PDB entry 3IBJ | X-ray diffraction, 3.02 A resolution | chains A and B

# Chain A (and B)
Name: cGMP-dependent 3', 5'-cyclic phosphodiesterase
Organism: Homo sapiens
Notes: EC 3.1.4.17; chain B of this document is another copy of the same molecule, construct and numbering; everything in this record applies to it too
Reference sequence: O00408 (PDE2A_HUMAN); numbering as in UniProt (aligned over 215-900)
Amino-acid sequence (691 residues; each row starts with the number of its first residue):
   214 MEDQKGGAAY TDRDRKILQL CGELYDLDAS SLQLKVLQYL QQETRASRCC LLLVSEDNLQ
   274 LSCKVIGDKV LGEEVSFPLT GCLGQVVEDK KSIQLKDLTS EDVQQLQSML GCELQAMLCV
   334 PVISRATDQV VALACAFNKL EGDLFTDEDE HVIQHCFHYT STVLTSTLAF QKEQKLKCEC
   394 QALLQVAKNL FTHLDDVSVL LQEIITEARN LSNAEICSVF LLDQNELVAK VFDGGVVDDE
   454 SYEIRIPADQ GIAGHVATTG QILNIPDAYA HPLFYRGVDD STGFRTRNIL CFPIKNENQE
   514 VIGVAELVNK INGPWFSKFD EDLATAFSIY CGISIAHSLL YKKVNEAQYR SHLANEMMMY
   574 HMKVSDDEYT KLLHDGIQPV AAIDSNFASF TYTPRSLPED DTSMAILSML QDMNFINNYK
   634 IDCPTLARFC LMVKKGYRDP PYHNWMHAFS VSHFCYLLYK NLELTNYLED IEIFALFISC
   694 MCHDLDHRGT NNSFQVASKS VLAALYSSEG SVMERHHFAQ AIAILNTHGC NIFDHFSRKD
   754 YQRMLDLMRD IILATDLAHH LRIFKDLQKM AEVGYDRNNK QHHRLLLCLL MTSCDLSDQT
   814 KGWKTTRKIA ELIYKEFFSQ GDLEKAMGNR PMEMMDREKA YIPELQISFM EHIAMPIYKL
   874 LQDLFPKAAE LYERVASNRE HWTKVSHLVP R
Not modelled in the structure: 214-222, 488-493, 840-850, 901-904 (chain B: 214-222, 445-453, 483-497, 705-711, 840-847)
Sequence notes: initiating methionine (214); expression tag (901-904)
Bound ions: Zn2+: His660, His696, Asp697, Asp808; Mg2+ near Asp697 (its only coordinating residue here)
Reported in the primary citation:
  - conformationally variable residues (loop rearrangement, order/disorder transition): Gly702 to Gly723, Phe830 to Pro856
  - self-association interface (contacts with another copy of this molecule): Glu559 to Met572, Tyr573

# Chain A / chain B interface
Contacting residue pairs (118; chain A residue first):
  Asp227(A) - Leu231(B)
  Arg228(A) - Thr224(B)
  Ile230(A) - Leu231(B)  hydrophobic
  Leu231(A) - Asp227(B)
  Leu231(A) - Ile230(B)  hydrophobic
  Leu231(A) - Leu231(B)  hydrophobic
  Leu231(A) - Tyr372(B)  hydrophobic
  Cys234(A) - Tyr372(B)
  Gly235(A) - His371(B)
  Gly235(A) - Tyr372(B)
  Leu237(A) - Thr375(B)  hydrogen bond (backbone-side chain)
  Tyr238(A) - Arg338(B)
  Tyr238(A) - Ala339(B)
  Tyr238(A) - Thr375(B)
  Leu240(A) - Ala339(B)  hydrophobic
  Leu240(A) - Thr340(B)
  Arg338(A) - Gly235(B)  hydrogen bond (side chain-backbone)
  Arg338(A) - Tyr238(B)
  Ala339(A) - Tyr238(B)
  Tyr372(A) - Leu231(B)
  Tyr372(A) - Gly235(B)
  Thr375(A) - Leu237(B)
  Thr375(A) - Tyr238(B)
  Thr375(A) - Val376(B)
  Val376(A) - Thr375(B)
  Val376(A) - Val376(B)  hydrophobic
  Ser379(A) - Ser379(B)  hydrogen bond
  Ala382(A) - Phe383(B)  hydrophobic
  Phe383(A) - Ala382(B)  hydrophobic
  Phe383(A) - Phe383(B)  hydrophobic
  Phe383(A) - Glu386(B)
  Glu386(A) - Phe383(B)
  Glu386(A) - Glu386(B)
  Glu386(A) - Gln387(B)
  Glu386(A) - Lys390(B)
  Gln387(A) - Glu386(B)
  Leu389(A) - Lys390(B)
  Lys390(A) - Glu386(B)  salt bridge
  Lys390(A) - Leu389(B)
  Lys390(A) - Lys390(B)
  Cys393(A) - Cys393(B)  hydrophobic
  Cys393(A) - Gln394(B)
  Leu397(A) - Cys393(B)  hydrophobic
  Leu397(A) - Leu397(B)  hydrophobic
  Leu397(A) - Tyr543(B)  hydrogen bond (backbone-side chain)
  Lys401(A) - Ile542(B)
  Phe404(A) - Phe404(B)  hydrophobic
  Phe404(A) - Ile546(B)
  Thr405(A) - Glu510(B)
  Thr405(A) - Ile546(B)
  Asp451(A) - Lys752(B)  salt bridge
  Asp452(A) - Ser750(B)  hydrogen bond
  Asp452(A) - Lys752(B)
  Asp452(A) - Asp753(B)
  Glu453(A) - Ser750(B)
  Glu510(A) - Thr405(B)
  Ile542(A) - Lys401(B)
  Tyr543(A) - Leu397(B)  hydrogen bond (side chain-backbone)
  Ile546(A) - Phe404(B)
  Ile546(A) - Thr405(B)
  His550(A) - Leu407(B)
  His550(A) - His550(B)  hydrogen bond
  His550(A) - Tyr554(B)
  Leu553(A) - Tyr554(B)
  Tyr554(A) - His550(B)
  Tyr554(A) - Leu553(B)
  Tyr554(A) - Tyr554(B)  hydrophobic
  Val557(A) - Tyr554(B)  hydrophobic
  Val557(A) - Asn558(B)
  Glu559(A) - Arg751(B)  salt bridge
  Ala560(A) - Gln561(B)
  Gln561(A) - Val557(B)
  Gln561(A) - Gln561(B)
  Gln561(A) - Ser564(B)
  Tyr562(A) - Arg751(B)
  Arg563(A) - Asn739(B)
  Arg563(A) - Asn744(B)
  Arg563(A) - Asp747(B)  salt bridge
  Arg563(A) - Tyr754(B)  hydrogen bond (backbone-side chain)
  Ser564(A) - Asn739(B)
  Leu566(A) - Tyr754(B)  hydrophobic
  Leu566(A) - Gln755(B)
  Leu566(A) - Leu758(B)  hydrophobic
  Ala567(A) - Ile735(B)  hydrophobic
  Glu569(A) - Gln755(B)  hydrogen bond
  Met570(A) - Phe731(B)  hydrophobic
  Met570(A) - Gln755(B)
  Met570(A) - Leu758(B)
  Met570(A) - Arg762(B)
  Met571(A) - Phe731(B)  hydrophobic
  Tyr573(A) - Arg728(B)
  Arg701(A) - Arg728(B)
  Ala716(A) - Asp835(B)
  Ser721(A) - Asp835(B)
  Val725(A) - Met726(B)  hydrophobic
  Met726(A) - Val725(B)  hydrophobic
  Arg728(A) - Tyr573(B)
  Arg728(A) - Arg701(B)
  Ala732(A) - Met571(B)  hydrophobic
  Ile735(A) - Ala567(B)  hydrophobic
  Asn744(A) - Arg563(B)
  Asp747(A) - Arg563(B)  salt bridge
  Arg751(A) - Glu559(B)  salt bridge
  Arg751(A) - Tyr562(B)
  Tyr754(A) - Arg563(B)
  Gln755(A) - Leu566(B)
  Leu758(A) - Met570(B)
  Asp759(A) - Met570(B)
  Arg762(A) - Met570(B)
  Ala771(A) - Asp835(B)
  Leu774(A) - Lys838(B)
  Asp835(A) - Ala716(B)
  Asp835(A) - Ser721(B)
  Asp835(A) - Ala771(B)
  Lys838(A) - Ala771(B)
  Lys838(A) - Leu774(B)
  Lys838(A) - Arg775(B)
  Ala839(A) - Leu774(B)
Other interface residues (no listed pair), chain A (84 interface residues in all): Thr224, His371, Thr380, Gln394, Leu396, Leu407, Asn558, Asn705, Gly723, His729, Phe731, Asn739, Arg775, Gly834
Other interface residues (no listed pair), chain B (85 interface residues in all): Arg228, Cys234, Glu236, Leu240, Thr380, Leu396, Ala400, Ala560, Glu722, Gly723, His729, Ala732, Asp759, Gly834

# Overview
Chain A and chain B form an interface of 84 and 85 residues respectively, with 9 hydrogen bonds and 6 salt
bridges. Among the polar pairs are Lys390(A)-Glu386(B), Asp451(A)-Lys752(B) and Glu559(A)-Arg751(B).
His660(A), His696(A), Asp697(A) and Asp808(A) coordinate Zn2+. The paper reports conformational variability at
Gly702(A) and Phe830(A); a self-association interface involving Glu559(A) and Tyr573(A).
Chain A and chain B are both cGMP-dependent 3', 5'-cyclic phosphodiesterase (Homo sapiens); the structure,
X-ray structure of PDE2A, was determined by X-ray diffraction (same publication as 3ITM and 3ITU).
